4FHF - chain A; structure by X-ray diffraction, 2.30 A resolution.

[Chain A]
Molecule: Spore photoproduct lyase
Source organism: Geobacillus thermodenitrificans
UniProtKB: A4IQU1 (A4IQU1_GEOTN); numbering as in UniProt (aligned over 2-341)
Amino-acid sequence (368 residues; numbered -26 to 341; the number before each row is that of its first residue; numbers below 1 keep their minus sign (Met-26 is residue -26)):
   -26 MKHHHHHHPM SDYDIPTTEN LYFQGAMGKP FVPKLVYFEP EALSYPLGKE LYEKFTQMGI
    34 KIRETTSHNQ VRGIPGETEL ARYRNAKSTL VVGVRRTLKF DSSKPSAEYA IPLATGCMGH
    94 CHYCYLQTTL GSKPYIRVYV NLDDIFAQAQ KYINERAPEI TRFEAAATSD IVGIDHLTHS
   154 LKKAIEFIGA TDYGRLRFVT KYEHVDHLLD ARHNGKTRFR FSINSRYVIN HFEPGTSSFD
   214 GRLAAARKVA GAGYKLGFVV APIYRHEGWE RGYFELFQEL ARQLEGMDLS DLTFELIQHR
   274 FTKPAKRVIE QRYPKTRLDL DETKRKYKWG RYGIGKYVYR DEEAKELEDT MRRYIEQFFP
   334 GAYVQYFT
Disordered / not traced: -26 to 1, 105-106
Differences from the reference sequence: expression tag (-26 to 1); engineered mutation Ala140 (Cys in A4IQU1)
Ion coordination: 4Fe-4S cluster Fe: Cys90, Cys94, Cys97 (together with Se-ADENOSYLSELENOMETHIONINE)
Residues lining bound ligands:
  - 0TT (1-[(2R,4S,5R)-5-(hydroxymethyl)-4-oxidanyl-oxolan-2-yl]-5-[[(5R)-1-[(2R,4S,5R)-5-(hydroxymethyl)-4-oxidanyl-oxolan-2-yl]-5-methyl-2,4-bis(oxidanylidene)-1,3-diazinan-5-yl]methyl]pyrimidine-2,4-dione): Ser76, Lys77, Pro78, Ser79, Tyr98, Thr102, Glu137, Ala139, Ala140, Thr141, Arg170, Val172, Arg193, Glu268, Ile270, Arg273, Tyr339, Thr341
  - Se-ADENOSYLSELENOMETHIONINE (EEM; [(3S)-3-amino-4-hydroxy-4-oxo-butyl]-[[(2S,3S,4R,5R)-5-(6-aminopurin-9-yl)-3,4-dihydroxy-oxolan-2-yl]methyl]-methyl-selanium): Cys90, Tyr96, Cys97, Tyr98, Leu99, Ala139, Ser142, Asp143, Val172, Thr173, Lys174, Ser195, Val232, Ala234, Pro235, Ile270, Gln271, His272, Arg273
  - pyrophosphate (POP): Arg273, Lys301, Lys309, Thr341
  - 4Fe-4S cluster (SF4): Lys60, Cys90, Gly92, His93, Cys94, Tyr96, Cys97, Leu99, Asp143, Lys174, Tyr175, Thr209
What the authors report for this chain:
  - mutagenesis - C140A (2.5-fold): decreased catalytic activity

[Overview]
Bound to chain A: 4Fe-4S cluster, Se-ADENOSYLSELENOMETHIONINE, pyrophosphate and compound 0TT. The 4Fe-4S
cluster Fe site is built by Cys90, Cys94 and Cys97. The paper reports that C140A reduces catalytic activity.
Chain A is Spore photoproduct lyase (Geobacillus thermodenitrificans); the structure, Spore photoproduct lyase
C140A mutant with dinucleoside spore photoproduct, was determined by X-ray diffraction, deposited together
with 4FHC, 4FHD, 4FHE and 4FHG.
